Entry 7SUC (X-ray diffraction, 1.90 A resolution); this record covers chains A and c of the 6 polymer chains in the assembly.

== Chain A ==
Name: Methyl-coenzyme M reductase I subunit alpha
Source organism: Methanothermobacter marburgensis str. Marburg
Notes: EC 2.8.4.1
UniProtKB: P11558 (MCRA_METTM); numbering as in UniProt (aligned over 2-549)
Sequence (548 residues; each row starts with the number of its first residue):
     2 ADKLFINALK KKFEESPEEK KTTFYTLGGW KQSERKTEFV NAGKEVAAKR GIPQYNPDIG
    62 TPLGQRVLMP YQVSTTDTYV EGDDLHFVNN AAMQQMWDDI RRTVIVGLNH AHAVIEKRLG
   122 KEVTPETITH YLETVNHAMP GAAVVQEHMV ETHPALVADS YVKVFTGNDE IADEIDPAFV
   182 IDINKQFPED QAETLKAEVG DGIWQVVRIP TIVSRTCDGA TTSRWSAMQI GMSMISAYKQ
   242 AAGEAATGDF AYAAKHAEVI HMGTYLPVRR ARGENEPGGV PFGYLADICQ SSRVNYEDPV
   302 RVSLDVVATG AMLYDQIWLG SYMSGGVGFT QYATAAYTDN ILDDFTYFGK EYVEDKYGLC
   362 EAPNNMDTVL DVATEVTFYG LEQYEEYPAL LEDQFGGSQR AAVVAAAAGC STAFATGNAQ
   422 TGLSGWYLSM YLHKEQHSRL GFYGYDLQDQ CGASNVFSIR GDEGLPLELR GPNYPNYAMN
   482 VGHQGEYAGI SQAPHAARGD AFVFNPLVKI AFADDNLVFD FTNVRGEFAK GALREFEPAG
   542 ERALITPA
Modified residues: His257 (N1-methylated histidine; MHS); Arg271 (5-methyl-arginine; AGM); Gln400 (2-methyl-glutamine; MGN); Gly445 (thioglycin; GL3); Asp450 (didehydroaspartate; DYA); Cys452 (S-methylcysteine; SMC)
Bound ions: factor 430 Ni: Gln147 (together with 1-thioethanesulfonic acid)
Small-molecule neighbours:
  - 1-thioethanesulfonic acid (COM): Tyr333, Phe443, Tyr444, Gly445
  - factor 430 (F43), molecule 1: Ala143, Ala144, Val145, Val146, Gln147, Met150, Val151, Met229, Gln230, Met233, Ile236, Ala243, Gly244
  - factor 430 (F43), molecule 2: Gly326, Gly327, Val328, Gly329, Phe330, Thr331, Gln332, Tyr333, Phe396, Gly397, Gly398, Gln400, Gly442, Phe443
  - Coenzyme B (TP7), molecule 1: Arg225, Lys256, His257
  - Coenzyme B (TP7), molecule 2: Arg270, Arg271, Leu320, Met324, Ser325, Phe330, Phe443, Ala479, Met480, Asn481, Val482
UniProt features mapped onto this chain:
  - binding site (coenzyme F430): Gln147
  - binding site (coenzyme B): Arg225, Lys256, His257, Arg270
  - binding site (coenzyme M): Tyr333, Tyr444
  - modified residue: His257 (Pros-methylhistidine), Arg271 (5-methylarginine), Gly445 (1-thioglycine), Cys452 (S-methylcysteine)
Reported in the primary citation:
  - factor 430 coordination: Gln147
  - binding site for Coenzyme B: Asn481
  - binding site for 1-thioethanesulfonic acid: Tyr333

== Chain c ==
Name: Methyl-coenzyme M reductase I subunit gamma
Source organism: Methanothermobacter marburgensis str. Marburg
Notes: EC 2.8.4.1
UniProtKB: P11562 (MCRG_METTM); residues 2-247 here = UniProt positions 2-247
Sequence (246 residues; each row starts with the number of its first residue):
     2 AQYYPGTTKV AQNRRNFCNP EYELEKLREI SDEDVVKILG HRAPGEEYPS VHPPLEEMDE
    62 PEDAIREMVE PIDGAKAGDR VRYIQFTDSM YFAPAQPYVR SRAYLCRYRG ADAGTLSGRQ
   122 IIETRERDLE KISKELLETE FFDPARSGVR GKSVHGHSLR LDEDGMMFDM LRRQIYNKDT
   182 GRVEMVKNQI GDELDEPVDL GEPLDEETLM EKTTIYRVDG EAYRDDVEAV EIMQRIHVLR
   242 SQGGFN
Bound ions: Mg2+ near Glu30 (its only coordinating residue here)
Small-molecule neighbours: factor 430 (F43): Leu117, Ser118, Gly119, Arg120, Lys153, Ser154, Val155, His156, Gly157, His158
UniProt features mapped onto this chain:
  - binding site (coenzyme M): Arg120

== Chain A / chain c interface ==
Contacting residue pairs (21; chain A residue first):
  Lys118(A) - Val52(c)
  Arg119(A) - Val52(c)
  Leu120(A) - Arg81(c)  hydrogen bond (backbone-side chain)
  Leu120(A) - Arg83(c)
  Val146(A) - Ser154(c)  hydrogen bond (backbone-side chain)
  Val146(A) - Met171(c)
  Gln147(A) - Met171(c)
  Glu148(A) - His156(c)
  Glu148(A) - Phe169(c)
  Glu148(A) - Met171(c)
  Lys240(A) - Asp193(c)  salt bridge
  Gln241(A) - Ile191(c)
  Ala242(A) - Tyr84(c)
  Ala242(A) - Gly152(c)
  Ala243(A) - Arg120(c)  hydrogen bond (backbone-side chain)
  Ala243(A) - Gly152(c)  hydrogen bond (backbone-backbone)
  Ala243(A) - Lys153(c)
  Gly244(A) - Arg120(c)  hydrogen bond (backbone-side chain)
  Glu245(A) - Arg83(c)  salt bridge
  Glu245(A) - Glu124(c)
  Ala246(A) - Glu124(c)  hydrogen bond (backbone-side chain)
Interface residues without a listed pair, chain A (14 interface residues in all): Gly121
Interface residues without a listed pair, chain c (15 interface residues in all): Ile122

== In short ==
Chain A and chain c form an interface of 14 and 15 residues respectively, with 6 hydrogen bonds and 2 salt
bridges. Polar contacts include Lys240(A)-Asp193(c), Glu245(A)-Arg83(c) and Leu120(A)-Arg81(c). The paper
reports a binding site for Coenzyme B at Asn481(A); a binding site for 1-thioethanesulfonic acid at Tyr333(A).
Chain A is Methyl-coenzyme M reductase I subunit alpha and chain c is Methyl-coenzyme M reductase I subunit
gamma, both from Methanothermobacter marburgensis str. Marburg; the structure, XFEL Serial Crystallography
Reveals the Room Temperature Structure of Methyl-Coenzyme M Reductase, was determined by X-ray diffraction,
deposited together with 7SXM.
